PDB entry 9GY0 | electron microscopy, 3.42 A resolution | chains C and F of the 7 polymer chains in the assembly

Chain C:
Molecule: Pre-Nick (28-nt DNA)
Sequence (28 nucleotides; each row starts with the number of its first residue):
     1 CGACGCTGGACACGAGTGGCTTTTTTTT
Not modelled in the structure: 24-28

Chain F:
Molecule: Proliferating cell nuclear antigen
From: Homo sapiens
Reference sequence: P12004 (PCNA_HUMAN); residue numbers follow UniProt; this construct covers 1-261
Sequence (263 residues; numbered -1 to 261; the number before each row is that of its first residue; numbers below 1 keep their minus sign (Gly-1 is residue -1)):
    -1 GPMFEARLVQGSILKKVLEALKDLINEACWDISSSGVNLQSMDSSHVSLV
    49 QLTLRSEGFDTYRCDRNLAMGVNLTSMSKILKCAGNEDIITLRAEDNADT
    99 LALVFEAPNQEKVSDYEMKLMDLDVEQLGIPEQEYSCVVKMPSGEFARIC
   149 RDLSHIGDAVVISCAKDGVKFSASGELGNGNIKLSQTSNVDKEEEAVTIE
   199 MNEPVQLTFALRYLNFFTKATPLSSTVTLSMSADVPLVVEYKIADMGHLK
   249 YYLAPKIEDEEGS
Not modelled in the structure: -1 to 0, 120-127, 163-166, 186-192, 255-261
Sequence notes: expression tag (-1 to 0)
Curated features (UniProtKB/Swiss-Prot):
  - DNA-binding region: Arg61 to Lys80
  - modified residue: Lys14 (N6-acetyllysine), Lys77 (N6-acetyllysine), Lys80 (N6-acetyllysine), Tyr211 (Phosphotyrosine), Lys248 (N6-acetyllysine)
  - cross-link (Glycyl lysine isopeptide (Lys-Gly)): Lys164 (interchain with G-Cter in SUMO2), Lys254 (interchain with G-Cter in SUMO2)

Interface between chain C and chain F:
Residue-residue contacts (4):
  DA3(C) with Arg146(F), salt bridge to the phosphate
  DC4(C) with Thr219(F), hydrogen bond to the phosphate
  DG5(C) with Glu17(F), phosphate contact
  DC6(C) with Lys80(F), salt bridge to the phosphate
Interface residues without a listed pair, chain F (6 interface residues in all): Arg149, Pro220

Overview:
Chain C and chain F form an interface of 4 and 6 residues respectively, with 1 hydrogen bond and 2 salt
bridges. Polar pairs include DC4(C)-Thr219(F), DA3(C)-Arg146(F) and DC6(C)-Lys80(F).
Chain C is Pre-Nick (28-nt DNA) and chain F is Proliferating cell nuclear antigen (Homo sapiens); the
structure, Cryo_EM structure of human FAN1 R507H mutant in complex with 5' flap DNA substrate and PCNA, was
determined by electron microscopy, deposited together with 8S5A, 9EO1 and 9EOA.
